Entry 2HBY (X-ray diffraction, 2.10 A resolution); this record covers chains B and C of the 3 polymer chains in the assembly.

== Chain B ==
Name: Caspase-1
Organism: Homo sapiens
Notes: EC 3.4.22.36; fragment: P10 Subunit, Residues 317-404
UniProtKB: P29466 (CASP1_HUMAN); numbering as in UniProt (aligned over 317-404)
Chain sequence (88 residues; each row starts with the number of its first residue):
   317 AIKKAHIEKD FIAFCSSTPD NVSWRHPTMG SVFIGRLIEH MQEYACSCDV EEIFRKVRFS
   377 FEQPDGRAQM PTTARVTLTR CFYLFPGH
Sequence notes: engineered mutation Ala-390 (Glu in P29466)
Swiss-Prot annotation at these positions:
  - mutagenesis: Ile-318 to Lys-320 (Abolished ability to cleave IL18), Ile-318 (I318N: Mediates autoprocessing but is unable to interact with Gasdermin-D (GSDMD) and mediate its cleavage), Lys-320 (K320A: Abolishes cleavage of Gasdermin-D (GSDMD))
What the authors report for this chain:
  - mutagenesis - E390A (460-fold): decreased catalytic activity

== Chain C ==
Name: N-[(benzyloxy)carbonyl]-L-valyl-N-[(2S)-1-carboxy-4-fluoro-3-oxobutan-2-yl]-L-alaninamide
Chain sequence (5 residues; each row starts with the number of its first residue):
     1 XVADX
Modified residues: PHQ (benzyl chlorocarbonate) at position 1; CF0 (fluoromethane) at position 5

== Chain B / chain C interface ==
Contacting residue pairs - 13 pairs, chain B then chain C:
  Ser-339(B) with Val-2(C); Ala-3(C); Asp-4(C), hydrogen bond (backbone-backbone)
  Trp-340(B) with Val-2(C); Ala-3(C)
  Arg-341(B) with PHQ_1(C); Val-2(C), hydrogen bond (backbone-backbone); Asp-4(C), salt bridge
  His-342(B) with PHQ_1(C)
  Pro-343(B) with PHQ_1(C)
  Ser-347(B) with Asp-4(C)
  Val-348(B) with PHQ_1(C)
  Arg-383(B) with PHQ_1(C)
Other interface residues (no listed pair), chain B (9 interface residues in all): Val-338

== Overview ==
Chain B and chain C form an interface of 9 and 4 residues respectively; the contacts include 2 hydrogen bonds
and 1 salt bridge. Polar pairs include Arg-341(B)/Asp-4(C), Ser-339(B)/Asp-4(C) and Arg-341(B)/Val-2(C).
Curated annotation (UniProt) lists 3 mutagenesis sites on chain B. From the paper: E390A of chain B reduces
catalytic activity.
Here chain B is Caspase-1 (Homo sapiens) and chain C is
N-[(benzyloxy)carbonyl]-L-valyl-N-[(2S)-1-carboxy-4-fluoro-3-oxobutan-2-yl]-L-alaninamide. Entry 2HBY (Crystal
structure of human caspase-1 (Glu390->Ala) in complex with
3-[2-(2-benzyloxycarbonylamino-3-methyl-butyrylamino)-propionylamino]-4-oxo-pentanoic acid (z-VAD-FMK)) was
determined by X-ray diffraction (same publication as 2HBQ, 2HBR, 2HBZ, 2H48 and 2FQQ).
